PDB entry 3X2T | X-ray diffraction, 2.70 A resolution | chain A

Chain A:
Name: Kinesin heavy chain isoform 5C
Source organism: Mus musculus
Notes: fragment: Motor domain, RESIDUES 1-334
Reference sequence: P28738 (KIF5C_MOUSE); numbering as in UniProt (aligned over 1-334)
Chain sequence (341 residues; each row starts with the number of its first residue):
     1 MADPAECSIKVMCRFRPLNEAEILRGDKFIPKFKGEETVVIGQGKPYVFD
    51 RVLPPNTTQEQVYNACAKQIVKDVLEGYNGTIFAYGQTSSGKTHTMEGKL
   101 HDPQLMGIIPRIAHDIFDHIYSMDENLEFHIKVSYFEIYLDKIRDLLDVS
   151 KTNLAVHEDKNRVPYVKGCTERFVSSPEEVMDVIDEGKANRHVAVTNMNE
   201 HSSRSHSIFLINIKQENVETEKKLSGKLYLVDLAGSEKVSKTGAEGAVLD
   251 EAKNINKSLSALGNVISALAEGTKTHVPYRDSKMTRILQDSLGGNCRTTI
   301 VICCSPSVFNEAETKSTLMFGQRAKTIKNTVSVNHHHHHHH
Disordered / not traced: 1-3, 195-197, 239-255, 335-341
Construct notes: expression tag (335-341)
Residues lining bound ligands: ADP (adenosine-5'-diphosphate): Arg14, Phe15, Arg16, Pro17, Pro55, Gln87, Thr88, Ser89, Ser90, Gly91, Lys92, Thr93, His94

Summary:
Chain A binds ADP.
Chain A is Kinesin heavy chain isoform 5C (Mus musculus); the structure, Crystal Structure of the KIF5C Motor
Domain With ADP, was determined by X-ray diffraction together with 3J6H and 3WRD from the same study.
